Entry 8YH0 (electron microscopy, 2.86 A resolution); this record covers chains A and B of the 5 polymer chains in the assembly.

# Chain A
Name: Guanine nucleotide-binding protein G(I)/G(S)/G(O) subunit gamma-2, Guanine nucleotide-binding protein G(i) subunit alpha-1
From: Homo sapiens
Reference sequence: chimeric construct of P59768, P63096: residues -78 to -8 from P59768 (GBG2_HUMAN) positions 1-71 (UniProt number = residue number + 79); residues 3-354 from P63096 positions 3-354 (same numbers)
Sequence (433 residues; numbered -78 to 354; the number before each row is that of its first residue; numbers below 1 keep their minus sign (Met-78 is residue -78)):
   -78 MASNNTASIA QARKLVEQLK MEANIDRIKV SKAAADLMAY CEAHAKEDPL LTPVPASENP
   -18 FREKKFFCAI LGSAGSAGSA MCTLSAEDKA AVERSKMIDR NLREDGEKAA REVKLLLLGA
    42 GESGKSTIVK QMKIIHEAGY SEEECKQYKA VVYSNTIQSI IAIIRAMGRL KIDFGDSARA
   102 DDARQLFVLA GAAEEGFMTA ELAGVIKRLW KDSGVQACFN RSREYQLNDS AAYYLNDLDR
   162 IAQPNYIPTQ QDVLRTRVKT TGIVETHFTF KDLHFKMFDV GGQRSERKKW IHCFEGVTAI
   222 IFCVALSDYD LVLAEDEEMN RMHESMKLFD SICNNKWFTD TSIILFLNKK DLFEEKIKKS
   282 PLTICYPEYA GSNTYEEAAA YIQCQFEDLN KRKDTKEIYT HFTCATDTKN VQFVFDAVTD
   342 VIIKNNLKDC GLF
Unresolved in the structure: -78 to 3, 55-182, 229-240
Differences from the reference sequence: linker (-7 to 2)
UniProt features mapped onto this chain:
  - modified residue: Ala-77 (N-acetylalanine), Cys-11 (Cysteine methyl ester), Arg178 (ADP-ribosylarginine), Gln204 (Deamidated glutamine), Cys351 (ADP-ribosylcysteine)
  - lipidation: Cys-11 (S-geranylgeranyl cysteine), Cys3 (S-palmitoyl cysteine)
  - region: Lys35 to Thr48 (G1 motif), Asp173 to Thr181 (G2 motif), Phe196 to Arg205 (G3 motif), Ile265 to Asp272 (G4 motif), Thr324 to Thr329 (G5 motif)
  - binding site (GTP): Glu43 to Thr48, Ser151, Leu175 to Thr181, Asp200 to Gln204, Asn269 to Asp272, Ala326
  - binding site (Mg(2+)): Ser47, Thr181

# Chain B
Name: Guanine nucleotide-binding protein G(I)/G(S)/G(T) subunit beta-1
From: Rattus rattus
Reference sequence: P62871 (GBB1_BOVIN); residue numbers follow UniProt; this construct covers 2-340
Sequence (375 residues; row label = number of the first residue in the row; numbers below 1 keep their minus sign (Met-4 is residue -4)):
    -4 MGSLLQSELD QLRQEAEQLK NQIRDARKAC ADATLSQITN NIDPVGRIQM RTRRTLRGHL
    56 AKIYAMHWGT DSRLLVSASQ DGKLIIWDSY TTNKVHAIPL RSSWVMTCAY APSGNYVACG
   116 GLDNICSIYN LKTREGNVRV SRELAGHTGY LSCCRFLDDN QIVTSSGDTT CALWDIETGQ
   176 QTTTFTGHTG DVMSLSLAPD TRLFVSGACD ASAKLWDVRE GMCRQTFTGH ESDINAICFF
   236 PNGNAFATGS DDATCRLFDL RADQELMTYS HDNIICGITS VSFSKSGRLL LAGYDDFNCN
   296 VWDALKADRA GVLAGHDNRV SCLGVTDDGM AVATGSWDSF LKIWNGASGG GSGGNSGSSG
   356 GSSGVSGWRL FKKIS
Unresolved in the structure: -4 to 4, 341-370
Differences from the reference sequence: initiating methionine (-4); expression tag (-3 to 1, 341-370)
UniProt features mapped onto this chain:
  - modified residue: Ser2 (N-acetylserine), His266 (Phosphohistidine)

# How chain A and chain B interact
Pairs across the interface (47):
  Val13(A) with Asn88(B)
  Arg15(A) with Val90(B), hydrogen bond (side chain-backbone); His91(B), hydrogen bond
  Ser16(A) with Asn88(B), hydrogen bond; Lys89(B), hydrogen bond (side chain-backbone)
  Ile19(A) with Lys89(B); Val90(B); Ala92(B), hydrophobic
  Asp20(A) with Lys89(B), salt bridge
  Leu23(A) with Gly53(B); Leu55(B); Lys78(B); Ile80(B), hydrophobic; Lys89(B)
  Asp26(A) with Lys78(B), salt bridge
  Gly27(A) with Leu55(B)
  Lys35(A) with Gln75(B)
  Gly183(A) with Leu117(B); Asn119(B)
  Ile184(A) with Trp99(B); Leu117(B), hydrogen bond (backbone-backbone); Asp118(B)
  Glu186(A) with Ser98(B); Trp99(B), hydrogen bond
  Phe199(A) with Trp99(B), hydrophobic
  Gln204(A) with Asn119(B); Gly144(B); Tyr145(B), hydrogen bond (side chain-backbone)
  Ser206(A) with Asp186(B), hydrogen bond
  Arg208(A) with Cys204(B); Asp228(B), salt bridge
  Lys210(A) with Tyr145(B); Cys204(B); Asp228(B), salt bridge; Asn230(B), hydrogen bond; Asp246(B), salt bridge
  Trp211(A) with Leu117(B), hydrophobic; Tyr145(B), hydrophobic; Asp186(B)
  His213(A) with Trp332(B)
  Cys214(A) with Tyr59(B), hydrogen bond; Gln75(B), hydrogen bond (backbone-side chain); Trp99(B)
  Phe215(A) with Trp99(B), hydrophobic
  Glu216(A) with Lys57(B), salt bridge
  Trp258(A) with Arg314(B); Trp332(B), hydrophobic
Other interface residues (no listed pair), chain A (26 interface residues in all): Ala12, Arg24, Arg205
Other interface residues (no listed pair), chain B (29 interface residues in all): Thr143, Gly162, Met188

# In short
Chain A and chain B form an interface of 26 and 29 residues respectively, with 11 hydrogen bonds and 6 salt
bridges. Polar contacts include Asp20(A)-Lys89(B), Asp26(A)-Lys78(B) and Arg208(A)-Asp228(B). UniProt lists 24
GTP-binding residues and Mg2+-binding residues Ser47(A) and Thr181(A) on chain A.
Chain A is Guanine nucleotide-binding protein G(I)/G(S)/G(O) subunit gamma-2, Guanine nucleotide-binding
protein G(i) subunit alpha-1 (Homo sapiens) and chain B is Guanine nucleotide-binding protein G(I)/G(S)/G(T)
subunit beta-1 (Rattus rattus); the structure, A3R-Gi complex bound to NECA, was determined by electron
microscopy together with 8YH2, 8YH3, 8YH5 and 8YH6 from the same study.
